5D8H - chains A and C of the 4 polymer chains in the assembly; structure by X-ray diffraction, 2.80 A resolution.

== Chain A ==
Molecule: 23S ribosomal RNA
From: Methanocaldococcus jannaschii
Sequence (74 nucleotides; each row starts with the number of its first residue):
  1151 GCCUAAGACAGCGGGGAGGUUGGCUUAGAAGCAGCCAUCCUUUAAAGAGU
  1201 GCGUAACAGCUCACCCGUCGAGGC
Differences from the reference sequence: expression tag (1224)
Ion coordination: Mg2+ site 1 near G1157 (its only coordinating residue here); Mg2+ site 2 near G1166 (its only coordinating residue here); Na+ site 1: G1169, U1171; Na+ site 2: A1179, A1180, C1182; Mg2+ site 3: A1180, C1182; Mg2+ site 4: A1183, U1204

== Chain C ==
Molecule: 50S ribosomal protein L11
From: Methanocaldococcus jannaschii
UniProt: P54030 (RL11_METJA); residues 0-160 here correspond to UniProt positions 1-161 (UniProt number = residue number + 1)
Sequence (161 residues; each row starts with the number of its first residue; numbering starts at 0):
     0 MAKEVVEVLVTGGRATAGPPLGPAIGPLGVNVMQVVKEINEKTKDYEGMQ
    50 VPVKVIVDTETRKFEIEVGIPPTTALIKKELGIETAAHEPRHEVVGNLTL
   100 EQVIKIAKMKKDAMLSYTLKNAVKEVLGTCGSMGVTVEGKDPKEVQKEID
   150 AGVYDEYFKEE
Disordered / not traced: 0, 159-160
Modified residues: Mse0 (selenomethionine); Mse32, Mse48, Mse108, Mse113, Mse132 (selenomethionine; parent Met)
Ion coordination: Mg2+: Lys110, Mse113, Ser115

== How chain A and chain C interact ==
Pairs across the interface (56):
  A1167(A) with Leu114(C), base contact
  G1168(A) with Ala112(C), hydrogen bond to the sugar; Leu114(C), sugar contact; Glu124(C), hydrogen bond to the base
  G1169(A) with Thr72(C), hydrogen bond to the sugar; Lys109(C), hydrogen bond to the phosphate; Mse113(C), sugar contact; Glu124(C), hydrogen bond to the base; Gly127(C), base contact; Thr128(C), base contact
  U1170(A) with Pro71(C), phosphate contact; Thr72(C), hydrogen bond to the phosphate; Lys109(C), salt bridge to the phosphate; Thr128(C), hydrogen bond to the base
  U1171(A) with Leu8(C), base contact
  G1172(A) with Thr73(C), phosphate contact; Pro89(C), base contact; Thr128(C), sugar contact; Ser131(C), hydrogen bond to the sugar
  G1173(A) with Thr73(C), hydrogen bond to the phosphate; Ala85(C), phosphate contact; Ala86(C), hydrogen bond to the sugar; His87(C), hydrogen bond to the base; Ser131(C), sugar contact; Mse132(C), sugar contact
  C1174(A) with Thr84(C), phosphate contact; Ala85(C), hydrogen bond to the phosphate; Ala86(C), sugar contact; His87(C), hydrogen bond to the phosphate
  U1175(A) with Thr84(C), hydrogen bond to the phosphate; His87(C), salt bridge to the phosphate
  C1186(A) with Glu88(C), sugar contact; Pro89(C), hydrogen bond to the sugar; His91(C), phosphate contact
  A1187(A) with Pro89(C), sugar contact; Arg90(C), hydrogen bond to the sugar; His91(C), salt bridge to the phosphate; Gly130(C), hydrogen bond to the sugar
  U1188(A) with Arg90(C), salt bridge to the phosphate; Lys142(C), salt bridge to the phosphate
  C1189(A) with Gly127(C), base contact; Lys142(C), salt bridge to the phosphate; Gln145(C), hydrogen bond to the sugar
  C1190(A) with Lys123(C), hydrogen bond to the phosphate; Glu124(C), hydrogen bond to the sugar; Gln145(C), hydrogen bond to the sugar
  U1191(A) with Leu114(C), sugar contact; Ser115(C), hydrogen bond to the sugar; Asn120(C), hydrogen bond to the phosphate; Lys123(C), salt bridge to the phosphate; Glu124(C), sugar contact
  U1192(A) with Leu114(C), sugar contact; Tyr116(C), phosphate contact; Asn120(C), hydrogen bond to the phosphate
  A1198(A) with Gly127(C), hydrogen bond to the base; Thr128(C), base contact
Also at the interface, not in a pair above, chain A (18 interface residues in all): C1185
Also at the interface, not in a pair above, chain C (30 interface residues in all): Lys77, Glu83

== In short ==
18 residues of chain A face 30 of chain C across their interface; the contacts include 25 hydrogen bonds and 7
salt bridges. Polar contacts include G1168(A)-Glu124(C), G1169(A)-Glu124(C) and U1170(A)-Thr128(C). The Na+
site 1 is built by G1169(A) and U1171(A).
Here chain A is 23S ribosomal RNA and chain C is 50S ribosomal protein L11, both from Methanocaldococcus
jannaschii. Entry 5D8H (Crystal structure of the base of the ribosomal P stalk from methanococcus jannaschii
with antibiotic thiostrepton) was determined by X-ray diffraction.
